6NS4 - chains A and B; structure by X-ray diffraction, 2.40 A resolution.

[Chain A (and B)]
Protein: lipoxygenase
Source organism: Gibberella zeae (strain PH-1 / ATCC MYA-4620 / FGSC 9075 / NRRL 31084)
Notes: EC 1.13.11.-; chain B of this document is another copy of the same molecule, construct and numbering; everything in this record applies to it too
UniProt: I1REW2 (I1REW2_GIBZE); numbering as in UniProt (aligned over 1-745)
Amino-acid sequence (769 residues; each row starts with the number of its first residue; numbers below 1 keep their minus sign (Met-23 is residue -23)):
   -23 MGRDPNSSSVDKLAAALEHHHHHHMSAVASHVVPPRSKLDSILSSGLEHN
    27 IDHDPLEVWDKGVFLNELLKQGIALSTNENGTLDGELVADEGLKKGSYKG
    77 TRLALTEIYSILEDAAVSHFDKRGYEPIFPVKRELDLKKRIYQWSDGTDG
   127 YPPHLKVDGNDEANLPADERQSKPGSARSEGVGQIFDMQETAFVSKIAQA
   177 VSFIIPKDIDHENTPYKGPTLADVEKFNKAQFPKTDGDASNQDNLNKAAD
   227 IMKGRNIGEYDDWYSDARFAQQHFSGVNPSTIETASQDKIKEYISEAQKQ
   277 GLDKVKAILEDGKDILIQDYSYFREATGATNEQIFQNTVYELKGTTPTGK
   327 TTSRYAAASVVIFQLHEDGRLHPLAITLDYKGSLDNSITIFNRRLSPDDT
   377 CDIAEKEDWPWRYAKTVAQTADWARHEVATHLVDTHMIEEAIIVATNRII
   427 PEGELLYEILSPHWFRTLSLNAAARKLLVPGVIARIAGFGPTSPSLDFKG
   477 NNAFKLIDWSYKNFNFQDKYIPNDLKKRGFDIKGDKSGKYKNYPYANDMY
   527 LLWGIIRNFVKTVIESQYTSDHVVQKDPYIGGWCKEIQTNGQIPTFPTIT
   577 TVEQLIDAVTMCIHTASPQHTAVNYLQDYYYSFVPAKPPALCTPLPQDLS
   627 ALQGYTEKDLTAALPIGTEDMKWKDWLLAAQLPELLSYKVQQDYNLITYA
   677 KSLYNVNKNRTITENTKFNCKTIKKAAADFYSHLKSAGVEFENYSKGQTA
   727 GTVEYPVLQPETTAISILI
Unresolved in the structure: -23 to 7, 135-159, 166-170, 212-224, 665-668, 740-745 (chain B: -23 to 7, 135-170, 211-224, 665-668, 686-693, 740-745)
Differences from the reference sequence: expression tag (-23 to 0)
Bound ions: Fe2+: His407, His412, His596
Reported in the primary citation:
  - Fe2+ coordination: His407, His412, His596
  - conformationally variable residues: Asn600, Ser678 to Ile688

[Interface between chain A and chain B]
Pairs across the interface - 174 pairs, chain A then chain B:
  Val8(A) - Lys512(B)
  Pro10(A) - Lys509(B)
  Pro10(A) - Gly510(B)
  Pro10(A) - Asp511(B)
  Pro11(A) - Ile508(B)
  Pro11(A) - Lys509(B)
  Pro11(A) - Asn523(B)
  Pro11(A) - Tyr526(B)  hydrophobic
  Pro11(A) - Leu527(B)
  Pro11(A) - Tyr720(B)
  Arg12(A) - Lys509(B)  hydrogen bond (backbone-backbone)
  Arg12(A) - Tyr526(B)
  Lys14(A) - Glu716(B)  salt bridge
  Lys14(A) - Tyr720(B)
  Leu15(A) - Tyr526(B)  hydrophobic
  Leu15(A) - Leu527(B)
  Leu15(A) - Gly530(B)
  Ile18(A) - His709(B)  hydrogen bond (backbone-side chain)
  Ile18(A) - Ala713(B)
  Leu19(A) - Asn534(B)
  Leu19(A) - His709(B)
  Leu23(A) - Asp705(B)
  Leu23(A) - Ser708(B)
  Leu23(A) - His709(B)
  Glu24(A) - Ser708(B)  hydrogen bond (backbone-side chain)
  Glu24(A) - Ser712(B)  hydrogen bond
  His25(A) - Ser708(B)  hydrogen bond (backbone-side chain)
  His25(A) - Lys711(B)
  His25(A) - Ser712(B)
  Ile27(A) - Lys677(B)
  Ile27(A) - Tyr680(B)
  Ile27(A) - Tyr707(B)  hydrophobic
  Asp28(A) - Tyr680(B)  hydrogen bond
  Asp28(A) - Lys684(B)  salt bridge
  Asp30(A) - Lys677(B)  salt bridge
  Asp30(A) - Tyr707(B)  hydrogen bond
  Pro31(A) - Lys677(B)  hydrogen bond (backbone-side chain)
  Leu32(A) - Lys677(B)
  Leu32(A) - Ser678(B)
  Leu32(A) - Asn681(B)
  Val34(A) - Asp669(B)
  Val34(A) - Thr674(B)
  Val34(A) - Ser678(B)
  Trp35(A) - Ser678(B)
  Trp35(A) - Val682(B)  hydrophobic
  Asp36(A) - Pro438(B)
  Asp36(A) - Thr674(B)
  Asp36(A) - Tyr675(B)
  Asp36(A) - Ser678(B)  hydrogen bond (backbone-side chain)
  Lys37(A) - Phe441(B)
  Gly38(A) - Pro438(B)
  Val39(A) - Pro438(B)
  Val39(A) - Tyr675(B)  hydrophobic
  Val39(A) - Ser678(B)
  Leu41(A) - Ile104(B)
  Leu41(A) - Phe441(B)  hydrophobic
  Asn42(A) - Glu434(B)  hydrogen bond (side chain-backbone)
  Asn42(A) - Ser437(B)  hydrogen bond
  Asn42(A) - Pro438(B)
  Glu43(A) - Val682(B)
  Leu44(A) - Pro106(B)  hydrophobic
  Leu45(A) - Val107(B)
  Leu45(A) - Glu428(B)
  Ile49(A) - Pro106(B)
  Ala50(A) - Pro106(B)
  Leu51(A) - Phe105(B)  hydrophobic
  Leu51(A) - Pro106(B)  hydrogen bond (backbone-backbone)
  Leu51(A) - Val107(B)
  Leu51(A) - Lys108(B)  hydrogen bond (backbone-backbone)
  Thr53(A) - Val107(B)
  Thr53(A) - Lys108(B)  hydrogen bond (side chain-backbone)
  Glu55(A) - Arg116(B)  hydrogen bond (backbone-side chain)
  Gly57(A) - Leu113(B)
  Val64(A) - Lys108(B)
  Lys71(A) - Asn685(B)
  Ile87(A) - Ile104(B)
  Asp90(A) - Ile104(B)
  Asp90(A) - Arg442(B)  salt bridge
  Ala91(A) - Ile104(B)
  Ser94(A) - Ser94(B)  hydrogen bond (side chain-backbone)
  Ser94(A) - Asp97(B)  hydrogen bond
  Ser94(A) - Ile104(B)
  Asp97(A) - Ser94(B)  hydrogen bond
  Lys98(A) - Lys98(B)
  Ile104(A) - Leu41(B)
  Ile104(A) - Ile87(B)
  Ile104(A) - Asp90(B)
  Ile104(A) - Ala91(B)
  Ile104(A) - Ser94(B)
  Phe105(A) - Leu51(B)  hydrophobic
  Phe105(A) - Ile84(B)  hydrophobic
  Phe105(A) - Ile87(B)  hydrophobic
  Pro106(A) - Leu44(B)  hydrophobic
  Pro106(A) - Ile49(B)
  Pro106(A) - Ala50(B)
  Pro106(A) - Leu51(B)  hydrogen bond (backbone-backbone)
  Val107(A) - Leu45(B)
  Val107(A) - Leu51(B)
  Val107(A) - Thr53(B)
  Val107(A) - Leu59(B)  hydrophobic
  Lys108(A) - Leu51(B)  hydrogen bond (backbone-backbone)
  Lys108(A) - Thr53(B)  hydrogen bond (backbone-side chain)
  Lys108(A) - Val64(B)
  Leu113(A) - Gly57(B)
  Arg116(A) - Glu55(B)  hydrogen bond (side chain-backbone)
  Ile161(A) - Phe105(B)  hydrophobic
  Glu428(A) - Leu45(B)
  Glu434(A) - Asn42(B)  hydrogen bond (backbone-side chain)
  Ser437(A) - Asn42(B)  hydrogen bond
  Pro438(A) - Asp36(B)
  Pro438(A) - Gly38(B)
  Pro438(A) - Val39(B)
  Pro438(A) - Asn42(B)
  Phe441(A) - Lys37(B)
  Arg442(A) - Asp90(B)  salt bridge
  Ile508(A) - Pro11(B)
  Lys509(A) - Pro10(B)
  Lys509(A) - Arg12(B)
  Gly510(A) - Arg12(B)
  Asp511(A) - Pro10(B)
  Lys512(A) - Val8(B)  hydrogen bond (backbone-backbone)
  Gly514(A) - Val8(B)
  Asn523(A) - Pro11(B)
  Tyr526(A) - Pro11(B)  hydrophobic
  Tyr526(A) - Arg12(B)
  Tyr526(A) - Leu15(B)  hydrophobic
  Leu527(A) - Pro11(B)
  Leu527(A) - Lys14(B)
  Leu527(A) - Leu15(B)
  Gly530(A) - Leu15(B)
  Ile531(A) - Leu15(B)
  Asn534(A) - Leu19(B)
  Asp669(A) - Val34(B)
  Thr674(A) - Val34(B)
  Thr674(A) - Asp36(B)
  Tyr675(A) - Asp36(B)
  Tyr675(A) - Val39(B)  hydrophobic
  Lys677(A) - Ile27(B)
  Lys677(A) - Asp30(B)  salt bridge
  Lys677(A) - Pro31(B)  hydrogen bond (side chain-backbone)
  Lys677(A) - Leu32(B)
  Ser678(A) - Leu32(B)
  Ser678(A) - Val34(B)
  Ser678(A) - Trp35(B)
  Ser678(A) - Asp36(B)  hydrogen bond (side chain-backbone)
  Ser678(A) - Val39(B)
  Tyr680(A) - Ile27(B)
  Tyr680(A) - Asp28(B)  hydrogen bond
  Asn681(A) - Leu32(B)
  Asn681(A) - Trp35(B)
  Val682(A) - Trp35(B)  hydrophobic
  Val682(A) - Val39(B)  hydrophobic
  Val682(A) - Glu43(B)
  Lys684(A) - Asp28(B)  salt bridge
  Arg686(A) - Glu43(B)  salt bridge
  Arg686(A) - Lys46(B)
  Glu690(A) - Lys46(B)  salt bridge
  Glu690(A) - Gln47(B)  hydrogen bond
  Asp705(A) - Leu23(B)
  Tyr707(A) - Ile27(B)  hydrophobic
  Tyr707(A) - Asp30(B)  hydrogen bond
  Ser708(A) - Leu23(B)
  Ser708(A) - Glu24(B)  hydrogen bond (side chain-backbone)
  Ser708(A) - His25(B)  hydrogen bond (side chain-backbone)
  His709(A) - Ile18(B)  hydrogen bond (side chain-backbone)
  His709(A) - Leu19(B)
  His709(A) - Leu23(B)
  Lys711(A) - His25(B)
  Ser712(A) - Glu24(B)  hydrogen bond
  Ser712(A) - His25(B)
  Ala713(A) - Ile18(B)
  Glu716(A) - Lys14(B)
  Tyr720(A) - Pro11(B)
  Tyr720(A) - Lys14(B)  hydrogen bond
Interface residues without a listed pair, chain A (103 interface residues in all): Val9, Asn26, Glu33, Lys46, Asn56, Leu59, Gly72, Ser73, Ile84, Ala176, Tyr433, Ala676, Leu679, Asn691, Ala703, Ala704
Interface residues without a listed pair, chain B (97 interface residues in all): Asn26, Arg109, Ala176, Tyr433, Ile531, Asn671, Ala676, Leu679, Phe694, Ala703, Ala704

[Overview]
Chain A and chain B form an interface of 103 and 97 residues respectively, with 35 hydrogen bonds and 9 salt
bridges. Polar contacts include Lys14(A)-Glu716(B), Asp28(A)-Lys684(B) and Asp30(A)-Lys677(B). His407(A),
His412(A) and His596(A) form the Fe2+ site. From the paper: Fe2+ coordination by His407(A), His412(A) and
His596(A); conformational variability at Asn600(A) and Ser678(A).
Both chains are lipoxygenase (Gibberella zeae (strain PH-1 / ATCC MYA-4620 / FGSC 9075 / NRRL 31084)). Entry
6NS4 (Crystal structure of fungal lipoxygenase from Fusarium graminearum. C2 crystal form) was determined by
X-ray diffraction, deposited together with 6NS2, 6NS3, 6NS5 and 6NS6.
